Entry 4R1T (X-ray diffraction, 1.70 A resolution); this record covers chain A.

Chain A:
Protein: cinnamoyl CoA reductase
From: Petunia x hybrida
Sequence (337 residues; numbered -3 to 333; the number before each row is that of its first residue; numbers below 1 keep their minus sign (Gly-3 is residue -3)):
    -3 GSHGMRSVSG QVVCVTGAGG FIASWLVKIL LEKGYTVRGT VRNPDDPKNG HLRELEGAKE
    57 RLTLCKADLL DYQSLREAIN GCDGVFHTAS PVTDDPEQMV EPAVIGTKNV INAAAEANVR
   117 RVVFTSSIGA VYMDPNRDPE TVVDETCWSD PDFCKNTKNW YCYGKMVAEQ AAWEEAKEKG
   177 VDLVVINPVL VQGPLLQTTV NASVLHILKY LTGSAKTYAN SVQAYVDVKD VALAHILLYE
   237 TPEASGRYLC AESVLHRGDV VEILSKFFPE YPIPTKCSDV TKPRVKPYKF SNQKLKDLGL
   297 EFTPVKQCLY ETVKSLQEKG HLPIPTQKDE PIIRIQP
Disordered / not traced: -3 to 1, 89-91, 322-333
Disulfide bonds: Cys150-Cys158
Small-molecule neighbours: molecular iodine (I2I): Ile124, Gly125, Met129, Asn155, Tyr157, Cys158, Gln219
From the paper describing this entry:
  - conformationally variable residues (loop rearrangement, side-chain flip): Cys150 to Lys161
  - specificity-determining residues: Ala220 (by similarity / conservation)
  - catalytic residues: Ser123, Tyr157, Cys158, Lys161 (proposed by the authors, not directly observed)
  - mutagenesis - C158S: decreased catalytic activity
  - mutagenesis - C150A, C150S, C158A (3-fold): increased catalytic activity
  - mutagenesis - C150A, C150S: decreased catalytic activity on sodium iodide treatment

In short:
Bound to chain A: molecular iodine. From the paper: catalytic residues Ser123, Tyr157 and Cys158 among others;
C150A, C150S and C158A increase catalytic activity.
Chain A is cinnamoyl CoA reductase (Petunia x hybrida); the structure, Crystal structure of Petunia hydrida
cinnamoyl-CoA reductase, was determined by X-ray diffraction, deposited together with 4QTZ, 4QUK, 4R1S and
4R1U.
